PDB entry 5L65 | X-ray diffraction, 2.90 A resolution | chains R and S of the 28 polymer chains in the assembly

# Chain R
Protein: Proteasome subunit alpha type-5
Organism: Saccharomyces cerevisiae (strain ATCC 204508 / S288c)
Notes: EC 3.4.25.1
UniProt: P32379 (PSA5_YEAST); residues -7 to 252 here correspond to UniProt positions 1-260 (UniProt number = residue number + 8)
Amino-acid sequence (260 residues; each row starts with the number of its first residue; numbers below 1 keep their minus sign (Met-7 is residue -7)):
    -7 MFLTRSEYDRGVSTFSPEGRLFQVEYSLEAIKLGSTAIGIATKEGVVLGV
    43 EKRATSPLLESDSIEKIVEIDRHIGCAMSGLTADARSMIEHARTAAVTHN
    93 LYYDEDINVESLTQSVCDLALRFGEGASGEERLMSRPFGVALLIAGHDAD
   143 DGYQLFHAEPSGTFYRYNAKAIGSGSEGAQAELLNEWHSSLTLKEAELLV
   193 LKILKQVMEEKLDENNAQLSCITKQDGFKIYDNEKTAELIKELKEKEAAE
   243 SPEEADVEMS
Not modelled in the structure: -7 to 0, 118-124, 243-252

# Chain S
Protein: Proteasome subunit alpha type-6
Organism: Saccharomyces cerevisiae (strain ATCC 204508 / S288c)
Notes: EC 3.4.25.1
UniProt: P40302 (PSA6_YEAST); residues 0-233 here correspond to UniProt positions 1-234 (UniProt number = residue number + 1)
Amino-acid sequence (234 residues; row label = number of the first residue in the row; numbering starts at 0):
     0 MFRNNYDGDTVTFSPTGRLFQVEYALEAIKQGSVTVGLRSNTHAVLVALK
    50 RNADELSSYQKKIIKCDEHMGLSLAGLAPDARVLSNYLRQQCNYSSLVFN
   100 RKLAVERAGHLLCDKAQKNTQSYGGRPYGVGLLIIGYDKSGAHLLEFQPS
   150 GNVTELYGTAIGARSQGAKTYLERTLDTFIKIDGNPDELIKAGVEAISQS
   200 LRDESLTVDNLSIAIVGKDTPFTIYDGEAVAKYI
Not modelled in the structure: 0-2
UniProt features mapped onto this chain:
  - modified residue: Ser13 (Phosphoserine)
  - cross-link: Lys190 (Glycyl lysine isopeptide (Lys-Gly) (interchain with G-Cter in ubiquitin))

# How chain R and chain S interact
Contacting residue pairs - 44 pairs, chain R then chain S:
  Arg2(R) with Gly7(S)
  Ser5(R) with Arg125(S)
  Thr6(R) with Gly7(S); Gln20(S)
  Phe7(R) with Gln20(S), hydrogen bond (backbone-side chain); Tyr23(S); Ala24(S), hydrophobic; Leu76(S), hydrophobic; Arg125(S); Pro126(S); Gly128(S)
  Ser8(R) with Tyr23(S)
  Pro9(R) with Tyr23(S), hydrophobic; Glu26(S)
  Glu10(R) with Glu26(S); Gln30(S)
  Gly11(R) with Tyr23(S); Ala27(S)
  Leu13(R) with Arg125(S)
  Gln106(R) with Arg81(S), hydrogen bond
  Asp110(R) with Arg81(S), salt bridge
  Leu113(R) with Pro78(S), hydrophobic; Arg125(S)
  Ser153(R) with Pro78(S)
  Gly154(R) with Pro78(S)
  Thr155(R) with Gln59(S)
  Phe156(R) with Gln59(S)
  Tyr157(R) with Arg50(S); Ala52(S); Ser57(S); Gln59(S)
  Arg158(R) with Ser56(S); Ser57(S), hydrogen bond (backbone-backbone)
  Tyr159(R) with Ala52(S); Asp53(S); Leu55(S); Ser56(S)
  Asn160(R) with Leu55(S), hydrogen bond (backbone-backbone)
  Ala161(R) with Leu55(S)
  Gln172(R) with Asp53(S), hydrogen bond; Leu55(S)
  Leu176(R) with Glu54(S); Leu55(S), hydrophobic
  Trp179(R) with Leu55(S), hydrophobic
Other interface residues (no listed pair), chain R (27 interface residues in all): Gly3, Glu117, Leu175
Other interface residues (no listed pair), chain S (25 interface residues in all): Asp6, Asn51, Asp79, Gly123

# Summary
The interface between chain R and chain S involves 27 residues on one side and 25 on the other, with 5
hydrogen bonds and 1 salt bridge. Polar contacts include Asp110(R)-Arg81(S), Phe7(R)-Gln20(S) and
Gln106(R)-Arg81(S).
Chain R is Proteasome subunit alpha type-5 and chain S is Proteasome subunit alpha type-6, both from
Saccharomyces cerevisiae (strain ATCC 204508 / S288c); the structure, Yeast 20S proteasome with mouse beta5i
(1-138) and mouse beta6 (97-111; 118-133) in complex with carfilzomib, was determined by X-ray diffraction
together with 5L52, 5L54, 5L55, 5L5A, 5L5B, 5L5D and 30 further entries from the same study.
